6VDK - chains A and B of the 12 polymer chains in the assembly; structure by electron microscopy, 4.50 A resolution (low resolution: residue-level contacts below are approximate; hydrogen-bond / salt-bridge calls are withheld).

# Chain A (and B)
Molecule: Integrase
Organism: Human immunodeficiency virus 1
Notes: EC 2.7.7.-; chain B of this document is another copy of the same molecule, construct and numbering; everything in this record applies to it too
UniProt: F2WR39 (F2WR39_9HIV1); residue numbers follow UniProt; this construct covers 1-288
Sequence (364 residues; numbered -75 to 288; the number before each row is that of its first residue; numbers below 1 keep their minus sign (Gly-75 is residue -75)):
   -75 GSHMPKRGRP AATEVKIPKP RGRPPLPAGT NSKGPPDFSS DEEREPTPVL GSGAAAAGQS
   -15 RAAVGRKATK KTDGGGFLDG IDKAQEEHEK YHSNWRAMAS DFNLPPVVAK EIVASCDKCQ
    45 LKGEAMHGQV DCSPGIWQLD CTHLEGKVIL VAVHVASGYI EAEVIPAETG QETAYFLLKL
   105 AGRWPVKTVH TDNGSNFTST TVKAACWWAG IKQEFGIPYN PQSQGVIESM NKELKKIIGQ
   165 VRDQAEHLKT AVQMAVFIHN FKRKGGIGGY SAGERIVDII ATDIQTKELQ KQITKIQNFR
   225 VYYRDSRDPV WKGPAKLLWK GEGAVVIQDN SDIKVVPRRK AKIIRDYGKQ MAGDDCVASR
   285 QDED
Unresolved in the structure: -75 to 0, 271-288 (chain B: -75 to 0, 50-55, 271-288)
Sequence notes: expression tag (-75 to 0)
Bound ions: Mg2+ site 1: Asp64, Asp116 (together with Dolutegravir); Mg2+ site 2: Glu152 (together with Dolutegravir)
Small-molecule neighbours: Dolutegravir (DLU; (4R,12aS)-N-(2,4-difluorobenzyl)-7-hydroxy-4-methyl-6,8-dioxo-3,4,6,8,12,12a-hexahydro-2H-pyrido[1',2':4,5]pyrazino[2,1-b][1,3]oxazine-9-carboxamide): Asp64, Cys65, Asp116, Asn117, Gly118, Pro142, Tyr143, Pro145, Gln146, Glu152

# Interface between chain A and chain B
Pairs across the interface (36):
  Tyr83(A) with Arg107(B)
  Glu85(A) with Arg107(B)
  Tyr99(A) with Gln177(B)
  Lys103(A) with Gln177(B)
  Ala105(A) with Phe181(B); Phe185(B)
  Gly106(A) with Phe181(B); Asn184(B)
  Arg107(A) with Tyr83(B); Glu85(B); Ala86(B); Trp108(B); Asn184(B)
  Trp132(A) with Gln168(B); Met178(B); Ile182(B)
  Gln168(A) with Trp132(B)
  Lys173(A) with Tyr99(B)
  Gln177(A) with Tyr99(B); Lys103(B); Arg107(B)
  Met178(A) with Leu102(B); Trp132(B)
  Val180(A) with Arg107(B)
  Phe181(A) with Ala105(B); Gly106(B); Trp132(B)
  Ile182(A) with Trp132(B)
  Asn184(A) with Gly106(B)
  Phe185(A) with Ala105(B); Gly106(B); Arg107(B); Trp108(B); Pro109(B)
  Val201(A) with Ile204(B); Ala205(B)
Interface residues without a listed pair, chain A (29 interface residues in all): Leu102, Trp108, Pro109, Ala133, Val165, Thr174, Lys188, Tyr194, Glu198, Ala205, Ile208
Interface residues without a listed pair, chain B (31 interface residues in all): Glu87, Gln95, Phe100, Lys173, Val180, Glu198, Val201, Ile208, Glu212, Lys215

# Summary
The interface between chain A and chain B involves 29 residues on one side and 31 on the other. Chain A binds
Dolutegravir. Asp64(A) and Asp116(A) coordinate Mg2+ site 1.
Chain A and chain B are both Integrase (Human immunodeficiency virus 1); the structure, CryoEM structure of
HIV-1 conserved Intasome Core, was determined by electron microscopy, deposited together with 6U8Q.
